6OBJ - chains A and B of the 4 polymer chains in the assembly; structure by electron microscopy, 3.50 A resolution.

# Chain A (and B)
Molecule: SgraIR restriction enzyme
Organism: Streptomyces griseus
Notes: EC 3.1.21.-; chain B of this document is another copy of the same molecule, construct and numbering; everything in this record applies to it too
Reference sequence: Q9F6L0 (Q9F6L0_STRGR); residues 1-339 here = UniProt positions 1-339
Chain sequence (339 residues; row label = number of the first residue in the row):
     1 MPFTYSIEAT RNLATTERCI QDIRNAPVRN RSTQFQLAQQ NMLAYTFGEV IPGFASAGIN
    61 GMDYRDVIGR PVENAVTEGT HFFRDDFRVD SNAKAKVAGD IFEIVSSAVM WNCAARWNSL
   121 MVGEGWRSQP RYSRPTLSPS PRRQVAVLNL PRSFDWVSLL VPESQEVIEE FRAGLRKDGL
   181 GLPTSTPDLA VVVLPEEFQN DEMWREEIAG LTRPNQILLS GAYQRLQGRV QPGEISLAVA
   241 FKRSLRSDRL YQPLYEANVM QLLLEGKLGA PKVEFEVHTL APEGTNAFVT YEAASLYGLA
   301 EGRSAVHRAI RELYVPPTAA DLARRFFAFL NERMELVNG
Not modelled in the structure: 1
Sequence notes: engineered mutation Asp63 (Asn in Q9F6L0)
Metal / ion sites: Mg2+: Phe241 (shared with 1 residue of chain C)
Reported in the primary citation:
  - contacts within the chain: Arg84-Asp85
  - conformationally variable residues (loop rearrangement): Asp22 to Gln34, Arg84 to Phe87, Pro183 to Asp188
  - binding site for the 40-nt DNA strand: Arg31, Lys96, Asp248
  - binding site for the 40-nt DNA strand: Arg246, Arg249
  - allosteric site: Trp126 to Arg134
  - catalytic residues: Thr186 (proposed by the authors, not directly observed)

# How chain A and chain B interact
Pairs across the interface - 59 pairs, chain A then chain B:
  Ser91(A) - Asn92(B)
  Asn92(A) - Ser91(B)
  Asn92(A) - Asn92(B)
  Phe171(A) - Leu299(B)  hydrophobic
  Gly174(A) - Arg303(B)  hydrogen bond (backbone-side chain)
  Leu175(A) - Ala294(B)  hydrophobic
  Leu175(A) - Arg303(B)
  Asp178(A) - Arg303(B)  salt bridge
  Asp178(A) - Val306(B)
  Gly179(A) - Glu292(B)
  Leu180(A) - Glu292(B)
  Leu180(A) - Ala293(B)
  Leu180(A) - Ala294(B)
  Leu180(A) - Arg308(B)
  Gly181(A) - Glu292(B)  hydrogen bond (backbone-backbone)
  Gly181(A) - Ala293(B)
  Gly181(A) - Ala294(B)  hydrogen bond (backbone-backbone)
  Leu182(A) - Leu296(B)  hydrophobic
  Leu182(A) - Leu299(B)  hydrophobic
  Pro183(A) - Thr290(B)
  Pro183(A) - Ala293(B)
  Thr184(A) - Tyr251(B)
  Ser185(A) - Tyr251(B)
  Asp248(A) - Gln252(B)  hydrogen bond
  Tyr251(A) - Thr184(B)
  Tyr251(A) - Ser185(B)
  Tyr251(A) - Tyr255(B)  hydrophobic
  Gln252(A) - Asp248(B)  hydrogen bond
  Leu254(A) - Tyr255(B)
  Tyr255(A) - Tyr251(B)  hydrophobic
  Tyr255(A) - Leu254(B)
  Asn258(A) - Leu296(B)
  Lys267(A) - Leu299(B)  hydrogen bond (side chain-backbone)
  Thr290(A) - Pro183(B)
  Glu292(A) - Gly179(B)
  Glu292(A) - Leu180(B)
  Glu292(A) - Gly181(B)  hydrogen bond (backbone-backbone)
  Ala293(A) - Leu180(B)
  Ala293(A) - Gly181(B)
  Ala293(A) - Pro183(B)
  Ala294(A) - Leu175(B)  hydrophobic
  Ala294(A) - Leu180(B)
  Ala294(A) - Gly181(B)  hydrogen bond (backbone-backbone)
  Leu296(A) - Leu182(B)  hydrophobic
  Leu296(A) - Tyr255(B)  hydrophobic
  Leu296(A) - Asn258(B)
  Tyr297(A) - Ala300(B)
  Leu299(A) - Phe171(B)  hydrophobic
  Leu299(A) - Leu182(B)  hydrophobic
  Leu299(A) - Lys267(B)  hydrogen bond (backbone-side chain)
  Ala300(A) - Tyr297(B)
  Ala300(A) - Ala300(B)  hydrophobic
  Ala300(A) - Glu301(B)
  Glu301(A) - Ala300(B)
  Arg303(A) - Gly174(B)  hydrogen bond (side chain-backbone)
  Arg303(A) - Leu175(B)
  Arg303(A) - Asp178(B)  salt bridge
  Val306(A) - Asp178(B)
  Arg308(A) - Leu180(B)
Other interface residues (no listed pair), chain A (36 interface residues in all): Arg249, Val259, Leu262, His307
Other interface residues (no listed pair), chain B (36 interface residues in all): Arg249, Val259, Leu262, His307

# Summary
Chain A and chain B each contribute 36 residues to their interface; the contacts include 10 hydrogen bonds and
2 salt bridges. Among the polar pairs are Asp178(A)-Arg303(B), Gly174(A)-Arg303(B) and Asp248(A)-Gln252(B).
The paper reports the catalytic residue Thr186(A); a binding site for the 40-nt DNA strand at Arg31(A),
Lys96(A) and Asp248(A) among others.
Chain A and chain B are both SgraIR restriction enzyme (Streptomyces griseus); the structure, Structure of a
DNA-bound dimer extracted from filamentous SgrAI endonuclease in its activated form, was determined by
electron microscopy.
